Entry 7B9V (electron microscopy, 2.80 A resolution); this record covers chains 6 and L of the 50 polymer chains in the assembly.

[Chain 6]
Molecule: U6 snRNA
From: Saccharomyces cerevisiae
Sequence (112 nucleotides; numbered 1 to 112; the number before each row is that of its first residue):
     1 GUUCGCGAAG UAACCCUUCG UGGACAUUUG GUCAAUUUGA AACAAUACAG AGAUGAUCAG
    61 CAGUUCCCCU GCAUAAGGAU GAACCGUUUU ACAAAGAGAU UUAUUUCGUU UU
Unresolved in the structure: 103-112
Bound ions: K+: G52, A59, G60, U80; Mg2+ site 1: A59, G60, U80 (shared with 2 residues of chain I); Mg2+ site 2: C61, G77; Mg2+ site 3: G78, U80 (shared with 1 residue of chain E; 1 residue of chain I); Mg2+ site 4 near G81 (its only coordinating residue here)
What the authors report for this chain:
  - K+ coordination: G52, A59, G60, U80
  - Mg2+ coordination: A59, G60, U80

[Chain L]
Name: BUD31 isoform 1
From: Saccharomyces cerevisiae
Reference sequence: A0A6A5Q3N1 (A0A6A5Q3N1_YEASX); numbering as in UniProt (aligned over 1-157)
Sequence (157 residues; row label = number of the first residue in the row):
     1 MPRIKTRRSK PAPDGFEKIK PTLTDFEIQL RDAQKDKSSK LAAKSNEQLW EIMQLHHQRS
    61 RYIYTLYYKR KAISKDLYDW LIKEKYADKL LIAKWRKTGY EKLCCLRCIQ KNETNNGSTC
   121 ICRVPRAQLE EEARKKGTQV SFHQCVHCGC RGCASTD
Unresolved in the structure: 1
Bound ions: Zn2+ site 1: Cys104, Cys105, Cys108, Cys148; Zn2+ site 2: Cys104, Cys122, Cys150, Cys153; Zn2+ site 3: Cys108, Cys120, Cys122, Cys145

[Interface between chain 6 and chain L]
Pairs across the interface (44; chain 6 residue first):
  G1(6) - Thr98(L)  base contact
  G1(6) - Gly99(L)  base contact
  G1(6) - Glu101(L)  hydrogen bond to the base
  G1(6) - Lys102(L)  salt bridge to the phosphate
  G1(6) - Ser155(L)  base contact
  G1(6) - Thr156(L)  base contact
  U2(6) - Thr98(L)  base contact
  U2(6) - Glu101(L)  sugar contact
  C25(6) - Thr98(L)  hydrogen bond to the sugar
  C25(6) - Gly99(L)  base contact
  A26(6) - Gly99(L)  sugar contact
  A26(6) - Tyr100(L)  sugar contact
  A26(6) - Arg123(L)  hydrogen bond to the sugar
  A26(6) - Pro125(L)  base contact
  A26(6) - Thr156(L)  base contact
  U27(6) - Lys111(L)  salt bridge to the phosphate
  U27(6) - Thr119(L)  sugar contact
  U27(6) - Val124(L)  base contact
  U27(6) - Pro125(L)  base contact
  U27(6) - Gln128(L)  base contact
  U28(6) - Ser118(L)  phosphate contact
  U28(6) - Thr119(L)  hydrogen bond to the phosphate
  U28(6) - Ile121(L)  sugar contact
  U28(6) - Val124(L)  sugar contact
  U28(6) - Gln128(L)  base contact
  U28(6) - Leu129(L)  base contact
  U28(6) - Glu132(L)  hydrogen bond to the base
  U29(6) - Thr114(L)  phosphate contact
  U29(6) - Asn116(L)  phosphate contact
  U29(6) - Ser118(L)  hydrogen bond to the phosphate
  U29(6) - Thr119(L)  sugar contact
  U29(6) - Cys120(L)  sugar contact
  U29(6) - Ile121(L)  hydrogen bond to the sugar
  U29(6) - Cys145(L)  base contact
  U29(6) - Val146(L)  hydrogen bond to the base
  U29(6) - His147(L)  sugar contact
  G30(6) - Thr114(L)  phosphate contact
  G30(6) - Asn115(L)  hydrogen bond to the phosphate
  G30(6) - Val146(L)  sugar contact
  G31(6) - Asn115(L)  hydrogen bond to the phosphate
  A35(6) - Lys40(L)  phosphate contact
  A35(6) - Leu41(L)  base contact
  A35(6) - Ala42(L)  hydrogen bond to the phosphate
  U36(6) - Lys40(L)  salt bridge to the phosphate
Also at the interface, not in a pair above, chain L (29 interface residues in all): Glu113, Phe142

[Summary]
11 residues of chain 6 face 29 of chain L across their interface, with 11 hydrogen bonds and 3 salt bridges.
Among the polar pairs are G1(6)-Glu101(L), U28(6)-Glu132(L) and U29(6)-Val146(L). From the paper: K+
coordination by G52(6), A59(6) and G60(6) among others; Mg2+ coordination by A59(6), G60(6) and U80(6).
Chain 6 is U6 snRNA and chain L is BUD31 isoform 1, both from Saccharomyces cerevisiae; the structure, Yeast C
complex spliceosome at 2.8 Angstrom resolution with Prp18/Slu7 bound, was determined by electron microscopy.
